Entry 1JPI (X-ray diffraction, 2.30 A resolution); this record covers chain A.

Chain A:
Protein: Uroporphyrinogen decarboxylase
From: Homo sapiens
Notes: EC 4.1.1.37
UniProt: P06132 (DCUP_HUMAN); residues 1-367 here = UniProt positions 1-367
Chain sequence (388 residues; each row starts with the number of its first residue; numbers below 1 keep their minus sign (Met-20 is residue -20)):
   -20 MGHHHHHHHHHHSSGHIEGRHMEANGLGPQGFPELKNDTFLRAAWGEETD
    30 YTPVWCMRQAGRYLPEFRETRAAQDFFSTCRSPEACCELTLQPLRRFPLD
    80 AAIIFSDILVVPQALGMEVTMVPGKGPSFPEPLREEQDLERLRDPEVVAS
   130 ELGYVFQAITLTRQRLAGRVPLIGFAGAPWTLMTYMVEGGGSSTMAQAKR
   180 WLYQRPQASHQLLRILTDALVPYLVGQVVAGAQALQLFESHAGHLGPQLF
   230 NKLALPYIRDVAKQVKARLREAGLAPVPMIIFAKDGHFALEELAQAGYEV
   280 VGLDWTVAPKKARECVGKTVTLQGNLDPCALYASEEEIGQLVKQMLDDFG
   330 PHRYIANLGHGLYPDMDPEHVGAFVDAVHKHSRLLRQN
Disordered / not traced: -20 to 9, 367
Sequence notes: expression tag (-20 to 0); engineered mutation Leu232 (Phe in P06132)
Curated features (UniProtKB/Swiss-Prot):
  - binding site (coproporphyrinogen I): Arg37, Ala39, Arg41, Arg50, Asp86, Tyr164, Ser219, His339
  - binding site (coproporphyrinogen III): Arg37, Ala39, Arg41, Asp86, Tyr164, Ser219, His339
  - site: Asp86 (Transition state stabilizer)
  - modified residue: Met1 (N-acetylmethionine)

In short:
Curated annotation (UniProt) lists 8 coproporphyrinogen I-binding residues and 7 coproporphyrinogen
III-binding residues.
Chain A is Uroporphyrinogen decarboxylase (Homo sapiens); the structure, Phe232Leu mutant of human UROD, human
uroporphyrinogen III decarboxylase, was determined by X-ray diffraction, deposited together with 1JPH and
1JPK.
